Entry 8DR7 (electron microscopy, 2.70 A resolution); this record covers chains E and H of the 11 polymer chains in the assembly.

== Chain E ==
Name: Replication factor C subunit 5
Organism: Saccharomyces cerevisiae
UniProtKB: P38251 (RFC5_YEAST); residue numbers follow UniProt; this construct covers 1-354
Amino-acid sequence (354 residues; row label = number of the first residue in the row):
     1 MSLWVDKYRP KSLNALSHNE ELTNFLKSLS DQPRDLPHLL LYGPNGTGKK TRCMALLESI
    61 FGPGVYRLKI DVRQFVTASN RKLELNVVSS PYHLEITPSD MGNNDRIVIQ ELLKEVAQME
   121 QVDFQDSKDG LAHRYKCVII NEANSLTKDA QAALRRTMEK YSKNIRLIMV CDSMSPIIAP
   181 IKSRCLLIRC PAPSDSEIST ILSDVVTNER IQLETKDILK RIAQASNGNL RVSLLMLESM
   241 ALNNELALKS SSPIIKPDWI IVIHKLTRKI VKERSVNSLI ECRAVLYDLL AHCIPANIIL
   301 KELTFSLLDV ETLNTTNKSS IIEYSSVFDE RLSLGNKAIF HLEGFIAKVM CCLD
Disordered / not traced: 1, 354
Swiss-Prot annotation at these positions:
  - binding site (ATP): Val5, Ser17, Gly43 to Thr51, Arg231
Ligand contacts:
  - ATP-gamma-S (AGS; phosphothiophosphoric acid-adenylate ester): Arg155, Glu159, Pro180, Arg184
  - GDP (guanosine-5'-diphosphate): Val5, Arg9, Pro10, Ala15, Leu16, Ser17, His18, Pro44, Asn45, Gly46, Thr47, Gly48, Lys49, Lys50, Thr51, Arg52, Ile201, Leu230, Arg231, Leu234

== Chain H ==
Name: Proliferating cell nuclear antigen
Organism: Saccharomyces cerevisiae
UniProtKB: A0A6B7JGY6 (A0A6B7JGY6_YEASX); residues 1-258 here = UniProt positions 1-258
Amino-acid sequence (277 residues; row label = number of the first residue in the row; numbers below 1 keep their minus sign (Met-18 is residue -18)):
   -18 MGSSHHHHHH SSGLVPRASM LEAKFEEASL FKRIIDGFKD CVQLVNFQCK EDGIIAQAVD
    42 DSRVLLVSLE IGVEAFQEYR CDHPVTLGMD LTSLSKILRC GNNTDTLTLI ADNTPDSIIL
   102 LFEDTKKDRI AEYSLKLMDI DADFLKIEEL QYDSTLSLPS SEFSKIVRDL SQLSDSINIM
   162 ITKETIKFVA DGDIGSGSVI IKPFVDMEHP ETSIKLEMDQ PVDLTFGAKY LLDIIKGSSL
   222 SDRVGIRLSS EAPALFQFDL KSGFLQFFLA PKFNDEE
Disordered / not traced: -18 to 0
Construct notes: expression tag (-18 to 0)

== Interface between chain E and chain H ==
Pairs across the interface (37):
  Lys69(E) - Arg44(H)
  Asp71(E) - Asp42(H)
  Arg73(E) - Asp42(H)  salt bridge
  Arg73(E) - Ser43(H)
  Ser89(E) - Arg44(H)  hydrogen bond
  Ser90(E) - Arg44(H)  hydrogen bond (backbone-side chain)
  Pro91(E) - Arg44(H)
  Glu115(E) - Ser43(H)  hydrogen bond
  Gln118(E) - Phe254(H)
  Met119(E) - Val45(H)  hydrophobic
  Met119(E) - Lys253(H)
  Met119(E) - Phe254(H)
  Glu120(E) - Val45(H)
  Glu120(E) - Pro252(H)
  Glu120(E) - Phe254(H)
  Gln121(E) - Arg44(H)
  Gln121(E) - Ala251(H)
  Val122(E) - Arg44(H)  hydrogen bond (backbone-backbone)
  Val122(E) - Val45(H)
  Val122(E) - Leu46(H)
  Val122(E) - Pro234(H)  hydrophobic
  Val122(E) - Ala251(H)  hydrophobic
  Phe124(E) - Leu47(H)  hydrophobic
  Phe124(E) - Lys127(H)
  Phe124(E) - Phe249(H)  hydrophobic
  Lys128(E) - Leu131(H)
  Asp129(E) - Glu232(H)
  Asp129(E) - Ala233(H)
  Asp129(E) - Pro234(H)
  Gly130(E) - Pro234(H)
  Leu131(E) - Glu232(H)
  Leu131(E) - Pro234(H)  hydrophobic
  Leu131(E) - Ala251(H)  hydrophobic
  Leu131(E) - Pro252(H)
  Lys136(E) - Arg44(H)
  Lys163(E) - Phe254(H)
  Asn164(E) - Phe254(H)
Other interface residues (no listed pair), chain E (21 interface residues in all): Ser127

== Summary ==
21 residues of chain E face 16 of chain H across their interface, with 4 hydrogen bonds and 1 salt bridge.
Polar contacts include Arg73(E)-Asp42(H), Ser89(E)-Arg44(H) and Ser90(E)-Arg44(H). Ligands of chain E:
ATP-gamma-S and GDP. From UniProt: 12 ATP-binding residues on chain E.
Chain E is Replication factor C subunit 5 and chain H is Proliferating cell nuclear antigen, both from
Saccharomyces cerevisiae; the structure, Open state of RFC:PCNA bound to a nicked dsDNA, was determined by
electron microscopy (same publication as 8DQW, 8DQX, 8DQZ, 8DR0, 8DR1, 8DR3 and 3 further entries).
